PDB entry 1QH5 | X-ray diffraction, 1.45 A resolution | chains A and B

Chain A (and B):
Name: Protein (hydroxyacylglutathione hydrolase)
From: Homo sapiens
Notes: EC 3.1.2.6; chain B of this document is another copy of the same molecule, construct and numbering; everything in this record applies to it too
UniProt: Q16775 (GLO2_HUMAN); residue numbers follow UniProt; this construct covers 1-260
Sequence (260 residues; numbered 1 to 260; the number before each row is that of its first residue):
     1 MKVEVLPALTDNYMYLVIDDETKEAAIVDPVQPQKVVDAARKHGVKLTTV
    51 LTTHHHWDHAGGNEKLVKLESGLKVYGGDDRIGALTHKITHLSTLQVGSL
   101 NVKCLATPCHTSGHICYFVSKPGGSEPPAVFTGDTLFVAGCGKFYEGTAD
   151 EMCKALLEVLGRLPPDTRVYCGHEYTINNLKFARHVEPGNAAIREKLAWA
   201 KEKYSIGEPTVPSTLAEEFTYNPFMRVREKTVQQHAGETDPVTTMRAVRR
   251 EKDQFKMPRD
Metal / ion sites: Zn2+ site 1: H54, H56, H110, D134; Zn2+ site 2: D58, H59, D134, H173 (together with glutathione)
Residues lining bound ligands: glutathione (GSH): D58, H110, D134, F137, C141, G142, K143, Y145, H173, Y175, R249, K252

Chain A / chain B interface:
Contacting residue pairs (7):
  G237(A) - K256(B)  hydrogen bond (backbone-side chain)
  E238(A) - K256(B)  salt bridge
  R250(A) - D253(B)
  R250(A) - Q254(B)
  Q254(A) - R250(B)  hydrogen bond (backbone-side chain)
  Q254(A) - Q254(B)  hydrogen bond
  K256(A) - E238(B)  salt bridge
Interface residues without a listed pair, chain A (6 interface residues in all): E251
Interface residues without a listed pair, chain B (6 interface residues in all): T243

Summary:
Chain A and chain B each contribute 6 residues to their interface; the contacts include 3 hydrogen bonds and 2
salt bridges. Among the polar pairs are E238(A)-K256(B), G237(A)-K256(B) and Q254(A)-R250(B). Bound to chain
A: glutathione. H54(A), H56(A), H110(A) and D134(A) coordinate Zn2+ site 1.
Both chains are Protein (hydroxyacylglutathione hydrolase) (Homo sapiens). Entry 1QH5 (Human glyoxalase II
with S-(n-hydroxy-N-bromophenylcarbamoyl)glutathione) was determined by X-ray diffraction.
